8X01 - chains A and C of the 5 polymer chains in the assembly; structure by electron microscopy, 3.01 A resolution.

# Chain A
Molecule: RNA-directed RNA polymerase L
Source organism: Mumps orthorubulavirus
Notes: EC 2.7.7.48, 3.6.1.-, 2.7.7.88, 2.1.1.-
Reference sequence: C0JJA4 (C0JJA4_9MONO); numbering as in UniProt (aligned over 1-2261)
Chain sequence (2261 residues; row label = number of the first residue in the row):
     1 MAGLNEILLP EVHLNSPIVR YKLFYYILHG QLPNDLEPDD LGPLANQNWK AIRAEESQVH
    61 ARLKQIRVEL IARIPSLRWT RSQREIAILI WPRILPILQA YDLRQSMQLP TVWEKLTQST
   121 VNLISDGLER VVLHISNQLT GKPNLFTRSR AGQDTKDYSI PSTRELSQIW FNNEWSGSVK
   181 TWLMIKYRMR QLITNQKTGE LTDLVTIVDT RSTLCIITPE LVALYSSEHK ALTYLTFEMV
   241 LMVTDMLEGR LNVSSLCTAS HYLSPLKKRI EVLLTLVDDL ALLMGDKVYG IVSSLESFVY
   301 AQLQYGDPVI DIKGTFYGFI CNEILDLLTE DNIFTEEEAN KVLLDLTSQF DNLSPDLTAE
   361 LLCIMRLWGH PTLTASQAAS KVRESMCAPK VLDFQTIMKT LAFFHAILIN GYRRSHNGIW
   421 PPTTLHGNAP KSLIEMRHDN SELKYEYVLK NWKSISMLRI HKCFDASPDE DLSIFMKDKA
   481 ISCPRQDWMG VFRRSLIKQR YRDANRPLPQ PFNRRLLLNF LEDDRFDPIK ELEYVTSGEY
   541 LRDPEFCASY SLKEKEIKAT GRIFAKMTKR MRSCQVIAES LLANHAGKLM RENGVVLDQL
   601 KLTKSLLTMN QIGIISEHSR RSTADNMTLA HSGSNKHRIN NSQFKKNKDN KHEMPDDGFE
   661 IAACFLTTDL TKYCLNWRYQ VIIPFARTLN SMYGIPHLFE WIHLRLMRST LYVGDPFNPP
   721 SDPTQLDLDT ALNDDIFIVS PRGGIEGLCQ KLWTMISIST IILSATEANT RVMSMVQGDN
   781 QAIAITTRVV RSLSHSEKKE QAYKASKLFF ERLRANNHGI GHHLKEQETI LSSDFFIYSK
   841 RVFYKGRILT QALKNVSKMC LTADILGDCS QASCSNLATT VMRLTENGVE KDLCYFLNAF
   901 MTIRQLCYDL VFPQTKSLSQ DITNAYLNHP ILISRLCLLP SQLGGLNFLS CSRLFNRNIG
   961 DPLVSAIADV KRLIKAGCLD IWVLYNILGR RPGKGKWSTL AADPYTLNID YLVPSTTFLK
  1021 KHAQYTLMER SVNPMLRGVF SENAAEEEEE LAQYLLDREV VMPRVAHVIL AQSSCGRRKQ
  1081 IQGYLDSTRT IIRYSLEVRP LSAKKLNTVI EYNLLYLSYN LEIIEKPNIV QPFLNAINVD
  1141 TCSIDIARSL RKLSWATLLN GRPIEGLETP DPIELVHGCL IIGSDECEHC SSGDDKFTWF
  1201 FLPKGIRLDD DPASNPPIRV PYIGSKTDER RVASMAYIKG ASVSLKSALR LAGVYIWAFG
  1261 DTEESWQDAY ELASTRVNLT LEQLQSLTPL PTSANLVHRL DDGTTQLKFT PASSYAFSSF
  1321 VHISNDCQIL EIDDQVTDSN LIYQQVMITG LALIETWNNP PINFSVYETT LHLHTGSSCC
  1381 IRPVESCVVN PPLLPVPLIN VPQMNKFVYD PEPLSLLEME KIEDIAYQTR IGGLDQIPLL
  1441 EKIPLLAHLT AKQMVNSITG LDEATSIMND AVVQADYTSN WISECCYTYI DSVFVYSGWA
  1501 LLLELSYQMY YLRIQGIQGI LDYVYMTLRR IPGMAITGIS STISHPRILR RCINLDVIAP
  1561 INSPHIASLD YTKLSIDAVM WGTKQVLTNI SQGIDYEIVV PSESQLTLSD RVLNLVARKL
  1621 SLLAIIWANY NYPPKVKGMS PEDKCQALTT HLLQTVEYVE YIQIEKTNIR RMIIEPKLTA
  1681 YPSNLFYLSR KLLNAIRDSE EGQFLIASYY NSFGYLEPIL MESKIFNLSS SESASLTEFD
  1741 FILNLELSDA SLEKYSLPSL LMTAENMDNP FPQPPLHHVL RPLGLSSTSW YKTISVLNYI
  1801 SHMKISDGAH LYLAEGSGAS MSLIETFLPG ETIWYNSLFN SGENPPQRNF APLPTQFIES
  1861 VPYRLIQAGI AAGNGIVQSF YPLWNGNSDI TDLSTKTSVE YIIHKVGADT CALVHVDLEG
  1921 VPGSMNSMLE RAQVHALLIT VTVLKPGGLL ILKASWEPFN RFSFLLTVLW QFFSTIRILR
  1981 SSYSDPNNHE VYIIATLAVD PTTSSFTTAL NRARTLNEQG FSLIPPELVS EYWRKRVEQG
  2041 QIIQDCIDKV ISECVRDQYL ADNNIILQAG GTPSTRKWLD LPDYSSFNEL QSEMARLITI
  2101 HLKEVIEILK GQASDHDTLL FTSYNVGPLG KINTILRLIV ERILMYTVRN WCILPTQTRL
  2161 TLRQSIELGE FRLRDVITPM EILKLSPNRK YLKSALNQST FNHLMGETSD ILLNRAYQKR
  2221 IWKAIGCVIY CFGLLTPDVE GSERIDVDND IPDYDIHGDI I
Not modelled in the structure: 1-3, 152-157, 619-657, 1229-1231, 1300-1307, 1331-1336, 1416-2261
Bound ions: Zn2+ site 1: C1142, C1379, C1380; Zn2+ site 2: C1187, C1190, H1372, H1374
Curated features (UniProtKB/Swiss-Prot):
  - natural variant: D311 (D311G: In strain: Isolate Jeryl Lynn-CK4)

# Chain C
Molecule: Phosphoprotein
Source organism: Mumps orthorubulavirus
Reference sequence: C0JJ97 (C0JJ97_9MONO); numbering as in UniProt (aligned over 1-391)
Chain sequence (391 residues; row label = number of the first residue in the row):
     1 MDQFIKQDET GDLIETGMNV ANHFLSTPIQ GTNSLSKASI LPGVAPVLIG NPEQKNIQHP
    61 TASHQGSKTK GRGSGVRSII VSPSEAGNGG TQIPEPLFAQ TGQGGIVTTV YQDPTIQPTG
   121 SYRSVELAKI GKERMINRFV EKPRTSTPVT EFKRGGPGAA AQGQTIQEEG IDGNGASAGS
   181 KERSGSLSGA TLYAHLSLPQ QDSTPANVGI APQSAISANE IMDLLRGMDA RLQHLEQKVD
   241 KVLAQGSMVT QIKNELSTVK TTLATIEGMM ATVKIMDPGN PTGVPVDELR RSFSDHVTIV
   301 SGPGDVSFSS SEKPTLYLDE LARPVSKPRP AKQTKSQPVK DLAGQKVMIT KMITDCVANP
   361 QMKQAFEQRL AKASTEDALN DIKRDIIRSA I
Not modelled in the structure: 1-219, 305-391
Curated features (UniProtKB/Swiss-Prot):
  - modified residue: T10 (Phosphothreonine), T16 (Phosphothreonine), T91 (Phosphothreonine), T150 (Phosphothreonine), T165 (Phosphothreonine), S188 (Phosphoserine), T250 (Phosphothreonine), S257 (Phosphoserine), T258 (Phosphothreonine), T282 (Phosphothreonine), S292 (Phosphoserine), S294 (Phosphoserine), T298 (Phosphothreonine), S301 (Phosphoserine), S374 (Phosphoserine), T375 (Phosphothreonine)
  - natural variant: N56 (N56T: In strain: Isolate Jeryl Lynn-CK4)

# Interface between chain A and chain C
Pairs across the interface (50):
  C387(A) - N280(C)
  A388(A) - D277(C)
  P389(A) - D277(C)
  P389(A) - P278(C)
  K390(A) - I275(C)
  K390(A) - M276(C)
  K390(A) - D277(C)  hydrogen bond (backbone-backbone)
  V391(A) - K274(C)
  V391(A) - I275(C)
  V391(A) - M276(C)  hydrophobic
  L392(A) - V273(C)
  L392(A) - K274(C)
  L392(A) - I275(C)  hydrogen bond (backbone-backbone)
  D393(A) - V273(C)
  D393(A) - K274(C)
  F394(A) - M270(C)
  F394(A) - V273(C)  hydrogen bond (backbone-backbone)
  F394(A) - I275(C)  hydrophobic
  Q395(A) - A271(C)  hydrogen bond (backbone-backbone)
  T424(A) - P303(C)
  H426(A) - G302(C)  hydrogen bond (side chain-backbone)
  K453(A) - E267(C)  salt bridge
  M457(A) - G302(C)
  M457(A) - P303(C)
  R459(A) - V300(C)
  R459(A) - P303(C)  hydrogen bond (side chain-backbone)
  S537(A) - H296(C)  hydrogen bond (backbone-side chain)
  R542(A) - S294(C)
  Q680(A) - D277(C)  hydrogen bond
  R687(A) - I299(C)  hydrogen bond (side chain-backbone)
  R687(A) - V300(C)
  R687(A) - S301(C)
  H697(A) - H296(C)
  M707(A) - D277(C)
  R708(A) - V286(C)
  R708(A) - R290(C)  hydrogen bond (backbone-side chain)
  R708(A) - S292(C)
  R708(A) - F293(C)  hydrogen bond (side chain-backbone)
  T710(A) - V286(C)
  D729(A) - V286(C)
  D729(A) - D287(C)
  A731(A) - P285(C)
  N733(A) - N280(C)  hydrogen bond (side chain-backbone)
  N733(A) - G283(C)
  V739(A) - N280(C)  hydrogen bond (backbone-side chain)
  V739(A) - V284(C)
  V739(A) - V286(C)
  S740(A) - L289(C)
  R742(A) - D277(C)  salt bridge
  R742(A) - G279(C)
Also at the interface, not in a pair above, chain A (36 interface residues in all): L458, T536, G538, L541, R705, S709, T730, L732
Also at the interface, not in a pair above, chain C (30 interface residues in all): T272, P281, G304

# In short
36 residues of chain A and 30 residues of chain C are in contact, with 13 hydrogen bonds and 2 salt bridges.
Polar pairs include K453(A)-E267(C), R742(A)-D277(C) and H426(A)-G302(C). C1142(A), C1379(A) and C1380(A) form
the Zn2+ site 1.
Chain A is RNA-directed RNA polymerase L and chain C is Phosphoprotein, both from Mumps orthorubulavirus; the
structure, Structure of the Mumps Virus L Protein (state2) Bound by Phosphoprotein Tetramer, was determined by
electron microscopy, deposited together with 8IZL and 8YXM.
